7U5C - chains E and H of the 8 polymer chains in the assembly; structure by electron microscopy, 4.60 A resolution (low resolution: residue-level contacts below are approximate; hydrogen-bond / salt-bridge calls are withheld).

[Chain E]
Name: CST complex subunit CTC1
Source organism: Homo sapiens
Reference sequence: Q2NKJ3 (CTC1_HUMAN); residue numbers follow UniProt; this construct covers 1-1217
Amino-acid sequence (1221 residues; row label = number of the first residue in the row; numbers below 1 keep their minus sign (Gly-3 is residue -3)):
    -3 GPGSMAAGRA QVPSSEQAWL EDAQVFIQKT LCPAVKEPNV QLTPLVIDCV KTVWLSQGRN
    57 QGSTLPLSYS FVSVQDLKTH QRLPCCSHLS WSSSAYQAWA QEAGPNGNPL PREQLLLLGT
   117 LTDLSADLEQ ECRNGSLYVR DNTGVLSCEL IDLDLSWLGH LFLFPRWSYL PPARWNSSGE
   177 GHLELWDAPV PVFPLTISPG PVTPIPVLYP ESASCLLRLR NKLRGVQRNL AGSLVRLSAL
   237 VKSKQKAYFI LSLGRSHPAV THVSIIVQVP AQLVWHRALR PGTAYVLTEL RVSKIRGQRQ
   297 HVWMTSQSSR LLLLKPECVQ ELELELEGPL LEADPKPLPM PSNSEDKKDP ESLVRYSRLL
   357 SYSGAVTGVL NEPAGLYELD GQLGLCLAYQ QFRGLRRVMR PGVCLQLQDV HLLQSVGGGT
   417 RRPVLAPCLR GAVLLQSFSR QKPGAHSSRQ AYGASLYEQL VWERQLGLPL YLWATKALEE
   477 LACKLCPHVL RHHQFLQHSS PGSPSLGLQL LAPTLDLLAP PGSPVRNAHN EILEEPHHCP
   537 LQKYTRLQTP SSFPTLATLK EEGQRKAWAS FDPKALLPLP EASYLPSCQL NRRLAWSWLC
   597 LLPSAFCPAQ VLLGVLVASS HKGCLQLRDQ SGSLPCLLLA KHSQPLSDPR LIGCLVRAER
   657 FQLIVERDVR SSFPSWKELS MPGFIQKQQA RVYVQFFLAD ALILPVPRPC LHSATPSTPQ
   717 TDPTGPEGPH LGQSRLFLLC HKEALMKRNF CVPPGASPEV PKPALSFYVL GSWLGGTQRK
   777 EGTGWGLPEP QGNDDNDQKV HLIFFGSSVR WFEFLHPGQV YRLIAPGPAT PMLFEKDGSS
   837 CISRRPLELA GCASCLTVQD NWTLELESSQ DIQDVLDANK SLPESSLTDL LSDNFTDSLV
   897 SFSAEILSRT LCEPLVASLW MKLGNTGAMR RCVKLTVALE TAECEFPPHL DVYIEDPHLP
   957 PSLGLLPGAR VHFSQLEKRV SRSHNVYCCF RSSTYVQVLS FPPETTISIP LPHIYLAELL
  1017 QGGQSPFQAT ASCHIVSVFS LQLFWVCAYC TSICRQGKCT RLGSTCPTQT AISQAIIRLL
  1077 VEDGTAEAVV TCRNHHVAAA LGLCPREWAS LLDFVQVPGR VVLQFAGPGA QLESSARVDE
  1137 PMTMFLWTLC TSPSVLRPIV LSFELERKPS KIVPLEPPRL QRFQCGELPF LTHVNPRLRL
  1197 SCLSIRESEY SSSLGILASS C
Disordered / not traced: -3 to 7, 192-202, 311-344, 709-725, 1059
Sequence notes: expression tag (-3 to 0)
Curated features (UniProtKB/Swiss-Prot):
  - natural variant: Ala227 (A227V: In CRMCC1), Val259 (V259M: In CRMCC1), Gly503 (G503R: In CRMCC1), Val665 (V665G: In CRMCC1), Arg840 (R840W: In CRMCC1), Val871 (V871M: In CRMCC1), Arg975 (R975G: In CRMCC1), Cys985 (deletion: In CRMCC1), Arg987 (R987W: In CRMCC1), Leu1142 (L1142H: In CRMCC1), Leu1196 to Arg1202 (deletion: In CRMCC1)
What the authors report for this chain:
  - disease-associated variants - A227V, V259M, V665G: decreased binding to Polalpha/primase (citing earlier work)

[Chain H]
Molecule: canonical telomeric DNA sequence
Sequence (18 nucleotides; each row starts with the number of its first residue; numbers below 1 keep their minus sign (DG-2 is residue -2)):
    -2 GGTTAGGGTT AGGGTTAG
Disordered / not traced: -2 to 0, 5-15

[How chain E and chain H interact]
Residue-residue contacts (16; chain E residue first):
  Pro910(E) - DT1(H)
  Leu911(E) - DT1(H)
  Cys928(E) - DA2(H)
  Tyr949(E) - DA2(H)
  Tyr949(E) - DG3(H)
  Glu951(E) - DA2(H)
  Arg975(E) - DT1(H)
  Arg975(E) - DA2(H)
  Ser977(E) - DA2(H)
  Ser977(E) - DG3(H)
  Ser979(E) - DA2(H)
  Ser979(E) - DG3(H)
  Asn981(E) - DG3(H)
  Tyr983(E) - DA2(H)
  Glu1162(E) - DG3(H)
  Arg1163(E) - DG3(H)
Also at the interface, not in a pair above, chain E (16 interface residues in all): Val912, Val976, Arg978, Arg1089
Also at the interface, not in a pair above, chain H (4 interface residues in all): DG4

[Overview]
16 residues of chain E face 4 of chain H across their interface. The paper reports that A227V, V259M and V665G
of chain E reduce binding to Polalpha/primase.
Here chain E is CST complex subunit CTC1 (Homo sapiens) and chain H is canonical telomeric DNA sequence. Entry
7U5C (Cryo-EM structure of human CST bound to DNA polymerase alpha-primase in a recruitment state) was
determined by electron microscopy.
